Entry 8K1S (electron microscopy, 2.83 A resolution); this record covers chains I and J of the 12 polymer chains in the assembly.

Chain I (and J):
Protein: Ktr system potassium uptake protein B
Source organism: Bacillus subtilis
Notes: chain J of this document is another copy of the same molecule, construct and numbering; everything in this record applies to it too
UniProt: O32081 (KTRB_BACSU); residues 1-445 here = UniProt positions 1-445
Chain sequence (445 residues; each row starts with the number of its first residue):
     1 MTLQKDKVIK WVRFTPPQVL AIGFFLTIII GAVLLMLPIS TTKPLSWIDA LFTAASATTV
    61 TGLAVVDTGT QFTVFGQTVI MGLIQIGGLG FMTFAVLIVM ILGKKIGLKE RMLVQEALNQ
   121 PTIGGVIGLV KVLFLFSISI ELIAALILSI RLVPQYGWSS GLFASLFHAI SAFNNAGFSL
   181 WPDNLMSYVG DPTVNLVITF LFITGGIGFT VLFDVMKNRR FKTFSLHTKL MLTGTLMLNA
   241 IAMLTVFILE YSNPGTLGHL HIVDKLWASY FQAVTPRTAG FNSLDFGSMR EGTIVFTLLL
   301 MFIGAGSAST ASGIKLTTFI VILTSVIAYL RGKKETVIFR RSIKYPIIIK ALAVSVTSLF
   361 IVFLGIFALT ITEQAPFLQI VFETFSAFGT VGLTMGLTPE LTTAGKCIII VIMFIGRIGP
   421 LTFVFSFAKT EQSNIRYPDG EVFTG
Unresolved in the structure: 1-14, 103-126
Ion coordination: K+: Thr61, Asn175, Ala176, Thr278, Ala279, Thr390, Val391
Swiss-Prot annotation at these positions:
  - mutagenesis: Arg436 to Gly445 (Loss of homodimerization)
Reported in the primary citation:
  - conformationally variable residues (order/disorder transition, side-chain flip): Phe91, Gly103 to Gly124, Arg417
  - contacts within the chain: Thr310-Arg417 (hydrogen bond) (from molecular simulation)
  - contacts within the chain: Thr310-Arg417 (backbone contact)

Chain I / chain J interface:
Pairs across the interface (114):
  Val99(I) with Phe443(J), hydrophobic
  Leu226(I) with Gly440(J); Val442(J), hydrophobic
  His227(I) with Glu441(J); Phe443(J)
  Leu230(I) with Val442(J), hydrophobic
  Leu249(I) with Ile371(J), hydrophobic
  Glu291(I) with Thr370(J); Ala375(J)
  Gly292(I) with Phe367(J); Thr370(J)
  Val295(I) with Phe363(J); Thr370(J); Phe377(J), hydrophobic
  Phe296(I) with Phe367(J), hydrophobic
  Leu299(I) with Phe363(J), hydrophobic
  Ser307(I) with Phe443(J), hydrogen bond (side chain-backbone)
  Lys315(I) with Gly445(J)
  Thr317(I) with Val442(J); Phe443(J), hydrogen bond (side chain-backbone)
  Thr318(I) with Thr444(J), hydrogen bond (side chain-backbone)
  Val321(I) with Val442(J), hydrophobic
  Ile322(I) with Val356(J), hydrophobic
  Val326(I) with Val356(J), hydrophobic; Thr357(J)
  Tyr329(I) with Lys350(J), hydrogen bond; Phe425(J)
  Leu330(I) with Leu421(J), hydrophobic; Val424(J), hydrophobic; Phe425(J)
  Arg331(I) with Lys429(J); Glu431(J)
  Gly332(I) with Gln432(J)
  Lys333(I) with Glu431(J); Ser433(J)
  Lys334(I) with Ser433(J), hydrogen bond (backbone-side chain); Asn434(J)
  Glu335(I) with Ile435(J); Arg436(J); Tyr437(J), hydrogen bond (side chain-backbone)
  Val337(I) with Tyr437(J), hydrophobic
  Arg340(I) with Tyr437(J), hydrogen bond
  Arg341(I) with Tyr437(J); Pro438(J)
  Ser342(I) with Tyr437(J); Pro438(J), hydrogen bond (backbone-backbone); Asp439(J); Gly440(J), hydrogen bond (backbone-backbone)
  Lys344(I) with Asp439(J), salt bridge
  Ile347(I) with Gly440(J); Val442(J); Thr444(J)
  Lys350(I) with Tyr329(J); Thr444(J)
  Leu352(I) with Leu352(J), hydrophobic
  Val354(I) with Thr444(J)
  Val356(I) with Ile322(J), hydrophobic; Val326(J), hydrophobic
  Thr357(I) with Val326(J)
  Leu359(I) with Leu359(J), hydrophobic
  Phe363(I) with Val295(J); Leu299(J), hydrophobic
  Phe367(I) with Gly292(J); Phe296(J), hydrophobic
  Thr370(I) with Glu291(J); Gly292(J); Val295(J)
  Ile371(I) with Leu249(J), hydrophobic
  Ala375(I) with Glu291(J)
  Phe377(I) with Val295(J), hydrophobic; Phe377(J), hydrophobic; Leu378(J), hydrophobic
  Leu378(I) with Phe377(J), hydrophobic
  Leu421(I) with Leu330(J), hydrophobic
  Val424(I) with Leu330(J), hydrophobic
  Phe425(I) with Tyr329(J); Leu330(J)
  Lys429(I) with Arg331(J)
  Glu431(I) with Arg331(J); Lys333(J)
  Gln432(I) with Gly332(J)
  Ser433(I) with Lys333(J); Lys334(J), hydrogen bond (side chain-backbone)
  Asn434(I) with Lys334(J)
  Ile435(I) with Glu335(J)
  Arg436(I) with Glu335(J)
  Tyr437(I) with Glu335(J), hydrogen bond (backbone-side chain); Val337(J), hydrophobic; Arg340(J), hydrogen bond; Arg341(J); Ser342(J)
  Pro438(I) with Arg341(J); Ser342(J), hydrogen bond (backbone-backbone)
  Asp439(I) with Ser342(J); Lys344(J), salt bridge
  Gly440(I) with Leu226(J); Ser342(J), hydrogen bond (backbone-backbone); Ile347(J)
  Glu441(I) with His227(J)
  Val442(I) with Leu226(J), hydrophobic; Leu230(J), hydrophobic; Thr317(J); Val321(J), hydrophobic; Ile347(J)
  Phe443(I) with Val99(J), hydrophobic; His227(J); Ser307(J), hydrogen bond (backbone-side chain); Thr317(J), hydrogen bond (backbone-side chain)
  Thr444(I) with Thr318(J), hydrogen bond (backbone-side chain); Ile347(J); Lys350(J); Ala351(J); Val354(J)
  Gly445(I) with Lys315(J)
Interface residues without a listed pair, chain I (71 interface residues in all): Thr210, Thr245, Ile349, Ala351, Ala353, Ile366, Ile380, Val381, Thr430
Interface residues without a listed pair, chain J (72 interface residues in all): Thr210, Thr245, Ile343, Ile349, Ala353, Ile366, Ile380, Val381, Thr430
The authors on this interface:
  - pairs named by the authors: Gly445(I)-Lys315(J)

Overview:
The interface between chain I and chain J involves 71 residues on one side and 72 on the other; the contacts
include 17 hydrogen bonds and 2 salt bridges. Among the polar pairs are Lys344(I)-Asp439(J),
Ser307(I)-Phe443(J) and Thr317(I)-Phe443(J). The authors report a contact between Gly445(I) and Lys315(J). The
paper reports conformational variability at Phe91(I), Gly103(I) and Arg417(I); contacts within the chain
involving Arg417(I) and Thr310(I).
Both chains are Ktr system potassium uptake protein B (Bacillus subtilis). Entry 8K1S (Potassium transporter
KtrAB from Bacillus subtilis in ADP-bound state) was determined by electron microscopy, deposited together
with 8K1T, 8K1U, 8XMH and 8XMI.
